Entry 7LPN (electron microscopy, 3.61 A resolution); this record covers chains A and F of the 9 polymer chains in the assembly.

# Chain A
Molecule: HIV-1 Envelope Glycoprotein BG505 SOSIP.664 gp41
From: Human immunodeficiency virus 1
Reference sequence: Q2N0S6 (Q2N0S6_9HIV1); residues 512-664 here correspond to UniProt positions 509-661 (UniProt number = residue number - 3)
Sequence (153 residues; numbered 512 to 664; the number before each row is that of its first residue):
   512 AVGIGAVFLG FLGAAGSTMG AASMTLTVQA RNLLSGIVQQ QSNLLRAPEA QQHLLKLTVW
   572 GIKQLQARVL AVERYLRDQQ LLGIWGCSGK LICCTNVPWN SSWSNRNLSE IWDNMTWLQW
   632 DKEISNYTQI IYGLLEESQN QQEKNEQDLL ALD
Disordered / not traced: 512-519, 547-570
Disulfides: Cys598-Cys604
Covalent attachments: N-acetylglucosamine (NAG) linked to Asn611, Asn637
Sequence notes: engineered mutation Pro559 (Ile556 in Q2N0S6), Cys605 (Thr602 in Q2N0S6)

# Chain F
Molecule: Envelope glycoprotein gp160
From: Human immunodeficiency virus 1
Reference sequence: Q2N0S6 (Q2N0S6_9HIV1); the construct lacks a stretch of the UniProt sequence and is renumbered around it, so the offset changes along the chain: 31-141 = UniProt 30-140; 150-185 = UniProt 141-176; 188-309 = UniProt 187-308; 312-321 = UniProt 309-318; 2 more segments
Sequence (476 residues; numbered 31 to 508 plus 11 insertion-coded residues; 13 numbers in that range are skipped by the numbering (no residue carries them; nothing is unmodelled there); the number before each row is that of its first residue; a row labelled like 185A-185J holds insertion residues (185A, then the next letters in order)):
    31 AENLWVTVYY GVPVWKDAET TLFCASDAKA YETEKHNVWA THACVPTDPN PQEIHLENVT
    91 EEFNMWKNNM VEQMHTDIIS LWDQSLKPCV KLTPLCVTLQ CTNVTNNITD D
   150 MRGELKNCSF NMTTELRDKK QKVYSLFYRL DVVQIN
185A-185J ENQGNRSNNS
   188 NKEYRLINCN TSACTQACPK VSFEPIPIHY CAPAGFAILK CKDKKFNGTG PCPSVSTVQC
   248 THGIKPVVST QLLLNGSLAE EEVMIRSENI TNNAKNILVQ FNTPVQINCT RPNNNTRKSI
   308 RI
   312 GPGQAFYATG
  321A D
   322 IIGDIRQAHC NVSKATWNET LGKVVKQLRK HFGNNTIIRF ANSSGGDLEV TTHSFNCGGE
   382 FFYCNTSGLF NSTWISN
   400 TSVQGSNSTG SNDSITLPCR IKQIINMWQR IGQCMYAPPI QGVIRCVSNI TGLILTRDGG
   460 STNSTTETFR PGGGDMRDNW RSELYKYKVV KIEPLGVAPT RCKRRVVGR
Disordered / not traced: 31, 185A-185J, 400-410, 506-508
Disulfides: Cys54-Cys74, Cys119-Cys205, Cys126-Cys196, Cys131-Cys157, Cys201-Cys433, Cys218-Cys247, Cys228-Cys239, Cys296-Cys331, Cys378-Cys445, Cys385-Cys418
Covalent attachments: N-acetylglucosamine (NAG) linked to Asn88, Asn133, Asn137, Asn156, Asn160, Asn197, Asn234, Asn262, Asn276, Asn295, Asn301, Asn332, Asn339, Asn355, Asn363, Asn386, Asn392, Asn448
Sequence notes: engineered mutation Cys201 (Ile200 in Q2N0S6), Asn332 (Thr330 in Q2N0S6), Cys433 (Ala430 in Q2N0S6), Cys501 (Ala498 in Q2N0S6)

# How chain A and chain F interact
Pairs across the interface - 6 pairs, chain A then chain F:
  Glu657(A) - Arg504(F)  salt bridge
  Gln658(A) - Thr499(F)
  Leu661(A) - Cys501(F)
  Leu661(A) - Arg504(F)
  Ala662(A) - Arg500(F)
  Asp664(A) - Lys502(F)

# In short
Chain A and chain F each contribute 5 residues to their interface, with 1 salt bridge. The salt-bridged pair
is Glu657(A)-Arg504(F). N-acetylglucosamine is covalently linked to Asn611(A) and Asn637(A).
N-acetylglucosamine is covalently linked to Asn88(F), Asn133(F), Asn137(F), Asn156(F), Asn160(F) and Asn197(F)
and 12 more.
Here chain A is HIV-1 Envelope Glycoprotein BG505 SOSIP.664 gp41 and chain F is Envelope glycoprotein gp160,
both from Human immunodeficiency virus 1. Entry 7LPN (Cryo-EM structure of llama J3 VHH antibody in complex
with HIV-1 Env BG505 DS-SOSIP.664) was determined by electron microscopy (same publication as 7R73, 7R74, 7RI1
and 7RI2).
